8W69 - chains B and I of the 9 polymer chains in the assembly; structure by electron microscopy, 3.60 A resolution.

[Chain B]
Protein: peptidase Do
From: Escherichia coli
Reference sequence: C3SRW2 (C3SRW2_ECOLX); residue numbers follow UniProt; this construct covers 1-455
Sequence (463 residues; numbered 1 to 463; the number before each row is that of its first residue):
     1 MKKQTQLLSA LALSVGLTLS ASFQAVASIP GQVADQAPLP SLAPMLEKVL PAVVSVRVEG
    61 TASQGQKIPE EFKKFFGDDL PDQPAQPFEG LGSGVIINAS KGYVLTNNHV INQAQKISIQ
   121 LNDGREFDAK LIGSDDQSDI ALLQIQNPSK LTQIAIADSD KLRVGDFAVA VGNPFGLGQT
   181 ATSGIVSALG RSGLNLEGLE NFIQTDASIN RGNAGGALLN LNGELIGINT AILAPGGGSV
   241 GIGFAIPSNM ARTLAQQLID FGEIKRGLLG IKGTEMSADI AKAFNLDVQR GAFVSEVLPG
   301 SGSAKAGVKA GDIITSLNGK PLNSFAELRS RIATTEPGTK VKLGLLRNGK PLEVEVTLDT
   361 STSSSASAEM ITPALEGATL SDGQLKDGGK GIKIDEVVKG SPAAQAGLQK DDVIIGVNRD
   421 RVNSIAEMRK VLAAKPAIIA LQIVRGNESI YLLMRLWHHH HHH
Disordered / not traced: 1-37, 62-85, 362-463
Construct notes: engineered mutation A214 (Ser in C3SRW2); expression tag (456-463)
From the paper describing this entry:
  - catalytic residues: H109, D139
  - mutagenesis - S214A: abolished catalytic activity (proposed by the authors, not directly observed)

[Chain I]
Protein: Casein fragment
From: Bos taurus
Sequence (7 residues; row label = number of the first residue in the row; X marks 7 residues of unknown identity (built as UNK)):
    28 XXXXXXX

[How chain B and chain I interact]
Chain B side of the interface, 14 residues: L91, H109, L194, N195, L196, N210, R211, G212, N213, A214, T230, A231, I232, L233

[Summary]
No residue of chain B is in contact with chain I. From the paper: catalytic residues H109(B) and D139(B);
S214A of chain B abolishes catalytic activity.
Here chain B is peptidase Do (Escherichia coli) and chain I is Casein fragment (Bos taurus). Entry 8W69
(DegQ-b-casein complex) was determined by electron microscopy together with 8KIC from the same study.
